5NCB - chain A; structure by X-ray diffraction, 1.44 A resolution.

# Chain A
Molecule: Cytochrome P450
From: Amycolatopsis sp. ATCC 39116
UniProt: A0A076MY51 (A0A076MY51_AMYME); residues 2-407 here = UniProt positions 2-407
Chain sequence (409 residues; numbered -1 to 407; the number before each row is that of its first residue; numbers below 1 keep their minus sign (Gly-1 is residue -1)):
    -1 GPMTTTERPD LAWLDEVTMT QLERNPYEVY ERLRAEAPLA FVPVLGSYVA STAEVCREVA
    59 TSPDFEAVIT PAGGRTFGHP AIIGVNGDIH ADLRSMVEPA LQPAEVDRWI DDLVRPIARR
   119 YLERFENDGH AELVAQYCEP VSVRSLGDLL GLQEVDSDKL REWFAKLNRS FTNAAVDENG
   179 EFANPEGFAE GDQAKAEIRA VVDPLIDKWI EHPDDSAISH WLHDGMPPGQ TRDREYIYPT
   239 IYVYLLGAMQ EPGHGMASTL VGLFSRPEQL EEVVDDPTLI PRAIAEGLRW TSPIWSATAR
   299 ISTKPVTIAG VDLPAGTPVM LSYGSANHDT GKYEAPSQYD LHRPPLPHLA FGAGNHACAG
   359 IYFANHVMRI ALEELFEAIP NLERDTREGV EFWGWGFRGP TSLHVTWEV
Not modelled in the structure: -1 to 4
Modified residues: Mse1 (selenomethionine); Mse17, Mse94, Mse224, Mse247, Mse254, Mse318, Mse366 (selenomethionine; parent Met)
Sequence notes: expression tag (-1 to 1); conflict His210 (Gln in A0A076MY51)
Bound ions: heme Fe near Cys356 (its only coordinating residue here)
Residues lining bound ligands:
  - heme (HEM): Ile80, Ile81, His88, Arg92, Val95, Leu99, Leu144, Tyr242, Ala246, Glu249, Pro250, Leu286, Pro291, Ile292, Thr296, Arg298, Leu319, Tyr321, Ala348, Phe349, Gly350, Ala351, Asn353, His354, Ala355, Cys356, Ala357, Gly358, Phe361, Ala362, Mse366
  - Guaiacol (JZ3): Phe75, Ile81, Phe169, Tyr240, Val241, Leu244, Gly245, Ala246, Ile292, Ala295, Thr296, Phe395
What the authors report for this chain:
  - binding site for Guaiacol: Val241, Gly245
  - binding site for heme: Thr296

# Summary
Chain A binds heme and Guaiacol. From the paper: a binding site for Guaiacol at Val241 and Gly245; a binding
site for heme at Thr296.
Chain A is Cytochrome P450 (Amycolatopsis sp. ATCC 39116); the structure, Crystal structure of Amycolatopsis
cytochrome P450 GcoA in complex with guaiacol, was determined by X-ray diffraction (same publication as 5OGX,
5OMR, 5OMS and 5OMU).
